7L57 - chains A and C of the 5 polymer chains in the assembly; structure by electron microscopy, 5.87 A resolution (low resolution: residue-level contacts below are approximate; hydrogen-bond / salt-bridge calls are withheld).

== Chain A (and C) ==
Molecule: Spike glycoprotein
Organism: Severe acute respiratory syndrome coronavirus 2
Notes: chain C of this document is another copy of the same molecule, construct and numbering; everything in this record applies to it too
UniProt: P0DTC2 (SPIKE_SARS2); numbering as in UniProt (aligned over 1-1208)
Chain sequence (1288 residues; row label = number of the first residue in the row):
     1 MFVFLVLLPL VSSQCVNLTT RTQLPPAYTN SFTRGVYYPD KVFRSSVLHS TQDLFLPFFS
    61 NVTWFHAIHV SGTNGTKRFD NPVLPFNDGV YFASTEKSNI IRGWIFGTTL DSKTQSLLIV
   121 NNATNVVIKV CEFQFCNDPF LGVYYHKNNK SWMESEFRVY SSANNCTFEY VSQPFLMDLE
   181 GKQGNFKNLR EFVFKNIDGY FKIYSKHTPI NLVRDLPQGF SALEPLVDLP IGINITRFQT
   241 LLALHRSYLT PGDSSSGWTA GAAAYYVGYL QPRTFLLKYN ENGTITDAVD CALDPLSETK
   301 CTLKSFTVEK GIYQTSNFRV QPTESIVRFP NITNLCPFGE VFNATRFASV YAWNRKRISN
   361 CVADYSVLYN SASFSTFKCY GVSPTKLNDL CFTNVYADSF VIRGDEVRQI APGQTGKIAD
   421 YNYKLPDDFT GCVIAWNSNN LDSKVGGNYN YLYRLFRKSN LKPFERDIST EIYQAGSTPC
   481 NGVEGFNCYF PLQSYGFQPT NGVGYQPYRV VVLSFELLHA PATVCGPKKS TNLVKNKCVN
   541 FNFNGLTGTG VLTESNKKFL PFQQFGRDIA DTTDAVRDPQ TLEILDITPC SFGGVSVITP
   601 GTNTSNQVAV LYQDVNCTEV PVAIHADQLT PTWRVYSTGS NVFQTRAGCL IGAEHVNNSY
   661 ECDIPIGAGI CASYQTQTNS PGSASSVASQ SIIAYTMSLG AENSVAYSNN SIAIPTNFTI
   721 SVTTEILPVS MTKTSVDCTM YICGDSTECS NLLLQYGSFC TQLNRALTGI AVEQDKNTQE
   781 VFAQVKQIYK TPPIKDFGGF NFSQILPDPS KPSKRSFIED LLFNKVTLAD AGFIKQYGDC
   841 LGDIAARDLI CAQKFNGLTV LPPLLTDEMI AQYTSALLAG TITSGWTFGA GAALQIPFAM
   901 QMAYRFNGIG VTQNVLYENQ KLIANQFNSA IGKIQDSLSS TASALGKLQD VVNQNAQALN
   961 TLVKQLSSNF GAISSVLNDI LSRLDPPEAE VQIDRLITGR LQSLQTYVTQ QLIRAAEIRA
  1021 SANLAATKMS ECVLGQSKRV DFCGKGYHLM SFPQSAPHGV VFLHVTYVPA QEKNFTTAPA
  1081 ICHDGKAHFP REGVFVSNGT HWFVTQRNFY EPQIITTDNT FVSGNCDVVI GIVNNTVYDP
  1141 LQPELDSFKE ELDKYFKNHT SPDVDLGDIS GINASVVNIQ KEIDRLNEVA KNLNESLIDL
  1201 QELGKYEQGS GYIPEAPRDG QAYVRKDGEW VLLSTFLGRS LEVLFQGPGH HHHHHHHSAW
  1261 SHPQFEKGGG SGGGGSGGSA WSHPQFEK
Unresolved in the structure: 1-26, 70-79, 111-114, 142-165, 174-186, 211-214, 232-235, 243-261, 621-639, 677-689, 829-853, 1145-1288 (chain C: 1-26, 72-80, 111-114, 143-157, 175-186, 211-214, 232-234, 243-261, 621-640, 677-689, 829-853, 1145-1288)
Disulfide bonds: Cys131-Cys166, Cys291-Cys301, Cys336-Cys361, Cys379-Cys432, Cys391-Cys525, Cys480-Cys488, Cys538-Cys590, Cys617-Cys649, Cys662-Cys671, Cys738-Cys760, Cys743-Cys749, Cys1032-Cys1043, Cys1082-Cys1126
Glycans and other covalent adducts: N-acetylglucosamine (NAG) linked to Asn61, Asn282, Asn331, Asn343, Asn603, Asn616, Asn657, Asn709, Asn717, Asn801, Asn1074, Asn1098, Asn1134
Sequence notes: engineered mutation Gly682 (Arg in P0DTC2), Ser683 (Arg in P0DTC2), Ser685 (Arg in P0DTC2), Pro986 (Lys in P0DTC2), Pro987 (Val in P0DTC2); expression tag (1209-1288)
Curated features (UniProtKB/Swiss-Prot):
  - region: Asn280 to Cys301 (Putative superantigen), Arg403 to Asp405 (Integrin-binding motif), Asn448 to Phe456 (Immunodominant HLA epitope recognized by the CD8+), Pro681, Ala684 (Putative superantigen), Ser816 to Tyr837 (Fusion peptide 1), Lys835 to Phe855 (Fusion peptide 2), Asp1163 to Glu1202 (Heptad repeat 2)
  - site: Arg815, Ser816 (Cleavage)
  - glycosylation: Asn17 (N-linked (GlcNAc...) (complex) asparagine), Asn61 (N-linked (GlcNAc...) (hybrid) asparagine), Asn74 (N-linked (GlcNAc...) (complex) asparagine), Asn122 (N-linked (GlcNAc...) (hybrid) asparagine), Asn149 (N-linked (GlcNAc...) (complex) asparagine), Asn165 (N-linked (GlcNAc...) (complex) asparagine), Asn234 (N-linked (GlcNAc...) (high mannose) asparagine), Asn282 (N-linked (GlcNAc...) (complex) asparagine), Thr323 (O-linked (GalNAc) threonine), Ser325 (O-linked (HexNAc...) serine), Asn331 (N-linked (GlcNAc...) (complex) asparagine), Asn343 (N-linked (GlcNAc...) (complex) asparagine), Asn603 (N-linked (GlcNAc...) (hybrid) asparagine), Asn616 (N-linked (GlcNAc...) (complex) asparagine), Asn657 (N-linked (GlcNAc...) (complex) asparagine), Thr676 (O-linked (GlcNAc...) threonine), Thr678 (O-linked (GlcNAc...) threonine), Asn709 (N-linked (GlcNAc...) (high mannose) asparagine), Asn717 (N-linked (GlcNAc...) (hybrid) asparagine), Asn801 (N-linked (GlcNAc...) (hybrid) asparagine) and 6 more in UniProt

== Chain A / chain C interface ==
Residue-residue contacts - 45 pairs, chain A then chain C:
  Gly381(A) - Arg983(C)
  Val382(A) - Arg983(C)
  Ser383(A) - Arg983(C)
  Ser383(A) - Leu984(C)
  Ser383(A) - Asp985(C)
  Phe562(A) - Lys41(C)
  Phe562(A) - Pro225(C)
  Gln563(A) - Lys41(C)
  Gln563(A) - Val42(C)
  Gln564(A) - Lys41(C)
  Phe565(A) - Lys41(C)
  Phe565(A) - Val42(C)
  Phe565(A) - Phe43(C)
  Gly566(A) - Phe43(C)
  Arg567(A) - Phe43(C)
  Arg567(A) - Arg44(C)
  Ile569(A) - Val47(C)
  Gly667(A) - Leu864(C)
  Ala668(A) - Pro863(C)
  Ala668(A) - Leu864(C)
  Gly669(A) - Leu864(C)
  Gly700(A) - Lys786(C)
  Ala701(A) - Lys786(C)
  Ala701(A) - Gln787(C)
  Ala701(A) - Ile788(C)
  Glu702(A) - Ile788(C)
  Asn703(A) - Ile788(C)
  Asn703(A) - Tyr789(C)
  Asn703(A) - Lys790(C)
  Ser704(A) - Lys790(C)
  Ala706(A) - Gln895(C)
  Ser708(A) - Pro897(C)
  Asn709(A) - Pro897(C)
  Asn710(A) - Pro897(C)
  Ser711(A) - Ile896(C)
  Ser711(A) - Pro897(C)
  Ile712(A) - Gln895(C)
  Ala713(A) - Leu894(C)
  Ala713(A) - Gln895(C)
  Phe970(A) - Gln755(C)
  Gly971(A) - Gln755(C)
  Val1040(A) - Ser1030(C)
  Val1040(A) - Glu1031(C)
  Pro1069(A) - Ala892(C)
  Val1129(A) - Tyr917(C)
Interface residues without a listed pair, chain A (33 interface residues in all): Leu699, Tyr707, Asn969
Interface residues without a listed pair, chain C (29 interface residues in all): Ser45, Ser46, Pro792, Leu865

== Overview ==
The interface between chain A and chain C involves 33 residues on one side and 29 on the other.
N-acetylglucosamine is covalently linked to Asn61(A), Asn282(A), Asn331(A), Asn343(A), Asn603(A) and Asn616(A)
and 7 more.
Chain A and chain C are both Spike glycoprotein (Severe acute respiratory syndrome coronavirus 2); the
structure, Cryo-EM structure of the SARS-CoV-2 spike glycoprotein bound to Fab 2-15, was determined by
electron microscopy together with 7L56, 7L58 and 7L5B from the same study.
